Entry 7RX1 (X-ray diffraction, 1.89 A resolution); this record covers chain A.

# Chain A
Name: Disease resistance protein RUN1
Source organism: Vitis rotundifolia
Notes: EC 3.2.2.6, 3.2.2.-
UniProt: V9M398 (RUN1_VITRO); residue numbers follow UniProt; this construct covers 23-198
Amino-acid sequence (179 residues; each row starts with the number of its first residue):
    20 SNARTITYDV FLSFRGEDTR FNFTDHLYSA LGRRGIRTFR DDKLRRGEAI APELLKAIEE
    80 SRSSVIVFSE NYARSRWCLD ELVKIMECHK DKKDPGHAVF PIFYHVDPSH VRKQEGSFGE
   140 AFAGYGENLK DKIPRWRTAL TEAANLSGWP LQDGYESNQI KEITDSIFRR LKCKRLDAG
Disordered / not traced: 20-21, 196-198
Construct notes: expression tag (20-22)
Swiss-Prot annotation at these positions:
  - active site: E100
  - binding site (NAD(+)): R34 to R39, G66
  - mutagenesis: R34 (R34A: Reduced NAD(+) hydrolase activity), R64 to R65 (Increased NAD(+) hydrolase activity), S94 (S94A: Reduced NAD(+) hydrolase activity), W96 (W96A: Reduced NAD(+) hydrolase activity), E100 (E100A: Abolished NAD(+) hydrolase activity)
What the authors report for this chain:
  - self-association interface (contacts with another copy of this molecule); pairs are residue here / residue on that copy: R39-Y174, F40-G173, H45-S176, H45
  - self-association interface (contacts with another copy of this molecule); pairs are residue here / residue on that copy: N41-E175 (proposed by the authors, not directly observed)
  - conformationally variable residues (loop rearrangement): R39, D60, D61
  - allosteric site: R39 (proposed by the authors, not directly observed)
  - mutagenesis - R131E: unchanged catalytic activity
  - mutagenesis - F33A, R34A, D44A, R64A, S94A, W96A, C97A, E100A, P169R: decreased catalytic activity
  - mutagenesis - R39A: abolished catalytic activity

# Summary
Curated annotation (UniProt) lists active-site residue E100, 7 NAD+-binding residues and 6 mutagenesis sites.
The paper reports that F33A, R34A and D44A, among others, reduce catalytic activity; an allosteric site at
R39; 11 substitutions were tested in all.
Chain A is Disease resistance protein RUN1 (Vitis rotundifolia); the structure, Crystal structure of the TIR
domain from the grapevine disease resistance protein RUN1, was determined by X-ray diffraction together with
7RTS and 7S2Z from the same study.
